3JUD - chain A; structure by X-ray diffraction, 0.98 A resolution.

== Chain A ==
Protein: AIG2-like domain-containing protein 1
Source organism: Homo sapiens
Notes: EC 2.3.2.4
UniProt: Q9BVM4 (A2LD1_HUMAN); residue numbers follow UniProt; this construct covers 1-153
Sequence (153 residues; numbered 1 to 153; the number before each row is that of its first residue):
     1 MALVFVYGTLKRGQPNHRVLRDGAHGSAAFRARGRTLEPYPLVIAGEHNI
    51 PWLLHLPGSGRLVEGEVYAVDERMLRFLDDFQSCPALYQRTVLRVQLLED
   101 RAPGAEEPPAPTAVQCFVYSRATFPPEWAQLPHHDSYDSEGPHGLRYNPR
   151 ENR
Not modelled in the structure: 100-105, 152-153
Differences from the reference sequence: engineered mutation Gln82 (Glu in Q9BVM4)
What the authors report for this chain:
  - conformationally variable residues (side-chain flip): Gln82
  - mutagenesis - E82Q: unchanged stability
  - catalytic residues: Thr9 (proposed by the authors, not directly observed)
  - specificity-determining residues: Phe81 (proposed by the authors, not directly observed)

== Summary ==
From the paper: the catalytic residue Thr9; E82Q leaves stability unchanged.
Chain A is AIG2-like domain-containing protein 1 (Homo sapiens); the structure, Human gamma-glutamylamine
cyclotransferase, E82Q mutant, was determined by X-ray diffraction, deposited together with 3JUB and 3JUC.
